PDB entry 3EA1 | X-ray diffraction, 1.75 A resolution | chain A

# Chain A
Name: 1-phosphatidylinositol phosphodiesterase
Source organism: Bacillus thuringiensis
Notes: EC 4.6.1.13
UniProtKB: P08954 (PLC_BACTU); residues 1-298 here correspond to UniProt positions 32-329 (UniProt number = residue number + 31)
Chain sequence (298 residues; each row starts with the number of its first residue):
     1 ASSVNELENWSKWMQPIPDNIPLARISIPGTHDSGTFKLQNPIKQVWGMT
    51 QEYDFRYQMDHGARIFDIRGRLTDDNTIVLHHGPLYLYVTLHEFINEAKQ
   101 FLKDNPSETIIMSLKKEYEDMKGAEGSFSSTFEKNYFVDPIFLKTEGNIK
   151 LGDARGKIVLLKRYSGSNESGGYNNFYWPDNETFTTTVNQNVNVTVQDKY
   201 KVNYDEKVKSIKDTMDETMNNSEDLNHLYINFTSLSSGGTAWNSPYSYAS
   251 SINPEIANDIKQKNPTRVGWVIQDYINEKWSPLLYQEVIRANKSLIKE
Unresolved in the structure: 297-298
Construct notes: engineered mutation Ser247 (Tyr278 in P08954), Ser251 (Tyr282 in P08954)
Ion coordination: Zn2+ site 1: His61, Glu278; Zn2+ site 2: Asp74, Asp75; Zn2+ site 3 near Glu93 (its only coordinating residue here); Zn2+ site 4: Asp224, His227
Swiss-Prot annotation at these positions:
  - active site: His32 (Proton acceptor), His82 (Proton donor)
Reported in the primary citation:
  - mutagenesis - Y247S/Y251S: unchanged catalytic activity on PI/diC7PC
  - mutagenesis - Y247S/Y251S: decreased catalytic activity on PI/Triton X-100 micelles
  - mutagenesis - Y246S/Y247S/Y248S (KD of 0.5 +/- 0.2 mm), Y247S/Y251S (2-fold): decreased binding to PC vesicles
  - mutagenesis - Y247S/Y251S (KD of 1.1 mm): decreased binding to micellar diC7PC
  - mutagenesis - Y246S/Y247S/Y248S: decreased catalytic activity on diC7PC
  - conformationally variable residues (side-chain flip): His82, Trp242
  - mutagenesis - Y247S/Y251S: unchanged catalytic activity on PI solubilized in diC7PC
  - mutagenesis - Y247S/Y251S: increased catalytic activity on diC7PC micelles

# Summary
His61 and Glu278 form the Zn2+ site 1. Asp74 and Asp75 form the Zn2+ site 2. From UniProt: active-site
residues His32 and His82. From the paper: Y246S/Y247S/Y248S and Y247S/Y251S reduce binding to PC vesicles;
conformational variability at His82 and Trp242.
Chain A is 1-phosphatidylinositol phosphodiesterase (Bacillus thuringiensis); the structure, Crystal Structure
of the Y247S/Y251S Mutant of Phosphatidylinositol-Specific Phospholipase C from Bacillus Thuringiensis, was
determined by X-ray diffraction (same publication as 3EA2 and 3EA3).
